PDB entry 5L64 | X-ray diffraction, 2.70 A resolution | chains O and U of the 28 polymer chains in the assembly

Chain O:
Protein: Proteasome subunit alpha type-2
Source organism: Saccharomyces cerevisiae (strain ATCC 204508 / S288c)
Notes: EC 3.4.25.1
Reference sequence: P23639 (PSA2_YEAST); numbering as in UniProt (aligned over 1-250)
Chain sequence (250 residues; numbered 1 to 250; the number before each row is that of its first residue):
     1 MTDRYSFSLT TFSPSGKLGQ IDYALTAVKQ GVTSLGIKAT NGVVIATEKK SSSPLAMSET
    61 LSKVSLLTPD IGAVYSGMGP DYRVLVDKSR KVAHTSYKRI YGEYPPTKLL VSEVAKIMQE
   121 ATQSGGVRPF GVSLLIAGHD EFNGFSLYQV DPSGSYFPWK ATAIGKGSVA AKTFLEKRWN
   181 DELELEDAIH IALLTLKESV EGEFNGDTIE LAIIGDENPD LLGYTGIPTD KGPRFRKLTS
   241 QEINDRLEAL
Curated features (UniProtKB/Swiss-Prot):
  - cross-link: Lys108 (Glycyl lysine isopeptide (Lys-Gly) (interchain with G-Cter in ubiquitin))

Chain U:
Protein: Proteasome subunit alpha type-1
Source organism: Saccharomyces cerevisiae (strain ATCC 204508 / S288c)
Notes: EC 3.4.25.1
Reference sequence: P21243 (PSA1_YEAST); residues -8 to 243 here correspond to UniProt positions 1-252 (UniProt number = residue number + 9)
Chain sequence (252 residues; each row starts with the number of its first residue; numbers below 1 keep their minus sign (Met-8 is residue -8)):
    -8 MSGAAAASAA GYDRHITIFS PEGRLYQVEY AFKATNQTNI NSLAVRGKDC TVVISQKKVP
    52 DKLLDPTTVS YIFCISRTIG MVVNGPIPDA RNAALRAKAE AAEFRYKYGY DMPCDVLAKR
   112 MANLSQIYTQ RAYMRPLGVI LTFVSVDEEL GPSIYKTDPA GYYVGYKATA TGPKQQEITT
   172 NLENHFKKSK IDHINEESWE KVVEFAITHM IDALGTEFSK NDLEVGVATK DKFFTLSAEN
   232 IEERLVAIAE QD
Not modelled in the structure: -8 to 1, 243

How chain O and chain U interact:
Pairs across the interface (65; chain O residue first):
  Asp3(O) with Tyr124(U)
  Tyr5(O) with Ile7(U); Ala123(U), hydrophobic; Tyr124(U), hydrophobic
  Leu9(O) with Ile9(U), hydrophobic; Ala123(U), hydrophobic
  Gln20(O) with Ile9(U); Phe10(U), hydrogen bond (side chain-backbone)
  Tyr23(O) with Phe10(U); Ser11(U); Pro12(U), hydrophobic; Gly14(U)
  Ala24(O) with Phe10(U), hydrophobic
  Thr26(O) with Pro12(U); Glu13(U)
  Ala27(O) with Gly14(U)
  Ser52(O) with Tyr153(U), hydrogen bond
  Pro54(O) with Lys158(U); Glu174(U)
  Leu55(O) with Tyr157(U); Lys158(U), hydrogen bond (backbone-backbone); Ala159(U); Thr170(U); Leu173(U), hydrophobic; Phe177(U), hydrophobic
  Ala56(O) with Gly156(U); Tyr157(U), hydrophobic
  Met57(O) with Arg37(U); Val155(U); Gly156(U), hydrogen bond (backbone-backbone); Tyr157(U); Lys158(U)
  Thr60(O) with Tyr146(U); Val155(U); Gly156(U), hydrogen bond (side chain-backbone)
  Leu61(O) with Tyr153(U), hydrophobic; Val155(U), hydrophobic
  Met78(O) with Phe10(U), hydrophobic; Leu16(U), hydrophobic
  Pro80(O) with Gln117(U); Ala151(U); Gly152(U); Tyr153(U)
  Asp81(O) with Gln117(U)
  Arg83(O) with Ala113(U), hydrogen bond (side chain-backbone); Asn114(U); Gly152(U), hydrogen bond (side chain-backbone); Tyr154(U)
  Val84(O) with Asn114(U); Gln117(U)
  Asp87(O) with Lys110(U), salt bridge; Asn114(U)
  Gly126(O) with Gln121(U); Arg122(U); Ala123(U), hydrogen bond (backbone-backbone)
  Val127(O) with Gln121(U); Arg122(U)
  Arg128(O) with Thr8(U); Phe10(U); Leu16(U); Thr120(U), hydrogen bond (side chain-backbone); Gln121(U), hydrogen bond (backbone-backbone)
  Pro129(O) with Phe10(U)
  Phe130(O) with Gln121(U)
  Gly131(O) with Phe10(U)
Also at the interface, not in a pair above, chain O (31 interface residues in all): Met1, Thr2, Ser53, Ala121
Also at the interface, not in a pair above, chain U (34 interface residues in all): Thr160

Overview:
The interface between chain O and chain U involves 31 residues on one side and 34 on the other; the contacts
include 10 hydrogen bonds and 1 salt bridge. Polar pairs include Asp87(O)-Lys110(U), Gln20(O)-Phe10(U) and
Ser52(O)-Tyr153(U).
Here chain O is Proteasome subunit alpha type-2 and chain U is Proteasome subunit alpha type-1, both from
Saccharomyces cerevisiae (strain ATCC 204508 / S288c). Entry 5L64 (Yeast 20S proteasome with human beta5c
(1-138) and human beta6 (97-111; 118-133) in complex with epoxyketone ...) was determined by X-ray
diffraction, deposited together with 5L52, 5L54, 5L55, 5L5A, 5L5B, 5L5D and 30 further entries.
